PDB entry 4NXN | X-ray diffraction, 3.54 A resolution | chains A and C of the 21 polymer chains in the assembly

== Chain A ==
Molecule: 16S rRNA
Source organism: Thermus thermophilus
Sequence (1522 nucleotides; row label = number of the first residue in the row; note: 42 numbers in that range are skipped by the numbering (no residue carries them; nothing is unmodelled there); a row labelled like 190A-190L holds insertion residues (190A, then the next letters in order); numbering starts at 0):
     0 UUUGUUGGAG AGUUUGAUCC UGGCUCAGGG UGAACGCUGG CGGCGUGCCU AAGACAUGCA
    60 AGUCGUGCGG G
    73 CCGCGGGGUU UU
    88 ACUCCG
    95 UGGUC
   101 AGCGGCGGAC GGGUGAGUAA CGCGUGGGU
  129A G
   130 ACCUACCCGG AAGAGGGGGA CAACCCGGGG AAACUCGGGC UAAUCCCCCA UGUGGACCCG
   190 C
190A-190L CCCUUGGGGUGU
   191 GUCCAAAGGG CUUU
   216 GCCCGCUUCC GGAUGGGCCC GCGUCCCAUC AGCUAGUUGG UGGGGUAAUG GCCCACCAAG
   276 GCGACGACGG GUAGCCGGUC UGAGAGGAUG GCCGGCCACA GGGGCACUGA GACACGGGCC
   336 CCACUCCUAC GGGAGGCAGC AGUUAGGAAU CUUCCGCAAU GGGCGCAAGC CUGACGGAGC
   396 GACGCCGCUU GGAGGAAGAA GCCCUUCGGG GUGUAAACUC CUGAA
   442 CCCGGGACGA AACCCCCGAC GA
   474 GGGGACUGAC GGUACCGGG
   494 GUAAUAGCGC CGGCCAACUC CGUGCCAGCA GCCGCGGUAA UACGGAGGGC GCGAGCGUUA
   554 CCCGGAUUCA CUGGGCGUAA AGGGCGUGUA GGCGGCCUGG GGCGUCCCAU GUGAAAGACC
   614 ACGGCUCAAC CGUGGGGGAG CGUGGGAUAC GCUCAGGCUA GACGGUGGGA GAGGGUGGUG
   674 GAAUUCCCGG AGUAGCGGUG AAAUGCGCAG AUACCGGGAG GAACGCCGAU GGCGAAGGCA
   734 GCCACCUGGU CCACCCGUGA CGCUGAGGCG CGAAAGCGUG GGGAGCAAAC CGGAUUAGAU
   794 ACCCGGGUAG UCCACGCCCU AAACGAUGCG CGCUAGGUCU CUGGGUCU
   848 CCUGGGGGCC GAAGCUAACG CGUUAAGCGC GCCGCCUGGG GAGUACGGCC GCAAGGCUGA
   908 AACUCAAAGG AAUUGACGGG GGCCCGCACA AGCGGUGGAG CAUGUGGUUU AAUUCGAAGX
   968 AACGCGAAGA ACCUUACCAG GCCUUGACAU GCUAGG
 1003A G
  1004 AACCCGGGUG AAAGCCUGGG GUGCCCC
1030A-1030D GCGA
  1031 GGGGAGCCCU AGCACAGGUG CUGCAUGGCC GUCGUCAGCU CGUGCCGUGA GGUGUUGGGU
  1091 UAAGUCCCGC AACGAGCGCA ACCCCCGCCG UUAGUUGCCA GCGGUUCGGC CGGGCACUCU
  1151 AACGGGACUG CCCGCGAAA
  1171 GCGGGAGGAA GGAGGGGACG ACGUCUGGUC AGCAUGGCCC UUACGGCCUG GGCGACACAC
  1231 GUGCUACAAU GCCCACUACA AAGCGAUGCC ACCCGGCAAC GGGGAGCUAA UCGCAAAAAG
  1291 GUGGGCCCAG UUCGGAUUGG GGUCUGCAAC CCGACCCCAU GAAGCCGGAA UCGCUAGUAA
  1351 UCGCGGAUCA G
 1361A C
  1362 CAUGCCGCGG UGAAUACGUU CCCGGGCCUU GUACACACXG CCXGUXACGC CAUGGGAGCG
  1422 GGCUCUACCC GAAGUCGCCG GG
  1446 AGCCUACGGG
  1459 CAGGCGCCGA GGGUAGGGCC CGUGACUGGG GCGAAGUCGU AACAAGGUAG CUGUACCGGA
  1519 AGGUGCGGCU GGAUCCACUC CUUUCU
Disordered / not traced: 0-4, 1534-1538
Modified / non-standard residues: PSU (pseudouridine-5'-monophosphate) at position 516, M2G (N2-dimethylguanosine-5'-monophosphate) at position 966, 5MC (5-methylcytidine-5'-monophosphate) at position 967, 2MG (2N-methylguanosine-5'-monophosphate) at position 1207, 5MC (5-methylcytidine-5'-monophosphate) at position 1400, 4OC (4n,o2'-methylcytidine-5'-monophosphate) at position 1402, 5MC (5-methylcytidine-5'-monophosphate) at position 1404, 5MC (5-methylcytidine-5'-monophosphate) at position 1407, UR3 (3-methyluridine-5'-monophoshate) at position 1498, MA6 (6N-dimethyladenosine-5'-monophoshate) at position 1518, MA6 (6N-dimethyladenosine-5'-monophoshate) at position 1519, PSU (pseudouridine-5'-monophosphate) at position 1540, PSU (pseudouridine-5'-monophosphate) at position 1541
Metal / ion sites: Mg2+ site 1 near U5 (its only coordinating residue here); Mg2+ site 2: G11, G22; Mg2+ site 3 near G21 (its only coordinating residue here); Mg2+ site 4: C48, G115; Mg2+ site 5 near A53 (its only coordinating residue here); Mg2+ site 6: A59, U387; Mg2+ site 7: G61, U62; Mg2+ site 8: G97, U98; Mg2+ site 9 near G107 (its only coordinating residue here); Mg2+ site 10 near G117 (its only coordinating residue here); Mg2+ site 11: C121, G124, U125; Mg2+ site 12 near U129 (its only coordinating residue here); 101 more Mg2+ sites not listed
Ligand contacts: streptomycin (SRY): U12, U14, C526, G527, C912, A913, A914, A915, C1490, G1491

== Chain C ==
Name: ribosomal protein S3
Source organism: Thermus thermophilus
UniProtKB: P80372 (CRS3_THET8); residue numbers follow UniProt; this construct covers 1-239
Amino-acid sequence (239 residues; each row starts with the number of its first residue):
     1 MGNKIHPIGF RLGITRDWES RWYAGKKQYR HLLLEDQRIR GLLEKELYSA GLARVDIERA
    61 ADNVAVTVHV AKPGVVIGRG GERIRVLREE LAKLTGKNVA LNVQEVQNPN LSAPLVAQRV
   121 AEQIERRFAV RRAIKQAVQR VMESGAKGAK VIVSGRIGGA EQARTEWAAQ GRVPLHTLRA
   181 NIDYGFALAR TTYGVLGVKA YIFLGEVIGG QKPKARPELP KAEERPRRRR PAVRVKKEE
Disordered / not traced: 1, 208-239

== How chain A and chain C interact ==
Residue-residue contacts - 67 pairs, chain A then chain C:
  U420(A) with Arg127(C), phosphate contact
  U421(A) with Arg126(C), base contact; Arg127(C), salt bridge to the phosphate
  G530(A) with Glu161(C), phosphate contact
  A532(A) with Arg156(C), salt bridge to the phosphate; Gly158(C), base contact; Tyr193(C), base contact
  A1055(A) with Arg156(C), hydrogen bond to the sugar; Ala160(C), sugar contact; Glu161(C), phosphate contact; Tyr193(C), base contact; Gly194(C), base contact
  U1056(A) with Glu161(C), phosphate contact; Gln162(C), phosphate contact; Ala163(C), hydrogen bond to the phosphate; Val195(C), sugar contact
  G1057(A) with Ser154(C), phosphate contact; Gly155(C), hydrogen bond to the phosphate; Leu188(C), sugar contact; Val195(C), sugar contact; Gly197(C), sugar contact
  G1058(A) with Ser154(C), phosphate contact; Phe186(C), sugar contact; Lys199(C), salt bridge to the phosphate
  C1059(A) with Lys199(C), salt bridge to the phosphate
  C1060(A) with Gly2(C), base contact; Asn3(C), phosphate contact; Ile5(C), phosphate contact
  G1061(A) with Gly2(C), hydrogen bond to the base
  U1062(A) with Gly2(C), base contact
  U1065(A) with His176(C), base contact
  G1106(A) with Gly171(C), sugar contact; Arg172(C), phosphate contact
  C1107(A) with Arg172(C), salt bridge to the phosphate; Val173(C), hydrogen bond to the phosphate; Pro174(C), phosphate contact
  G1108(A) with Pro174(C), phosphate contact; Leu175(C), hydrogen bond to the phosphate; His176(C), phosphate contact
  C1109(A) with His176(C), salt bridge to the phosphate
  A1111(A) with His176(C), hydrogen bond to the base; Thr177(C), base contact
  C1112(A) with His176(C), hydrogen bond to the base; Thr177(C), base contact; Leu178(C), hydrogen bond to the base; Arg179(C), hydrogen bond to the sugar
  C1189(A) with Phe10(C), sugar contact; His176(C), sugar contact
  G1190(A) with Asn3(C), phosphate contact; Lys4(C), hydrogen bond to the phosphate; Ile5(C), hydrogen bond to the phosphate; His176(C), sugar contact
  A1191(A) with Asn3(C), hydrogen bond to the phosphate; Lys4(C), salt bridge to the phosphate
  C1192(A) with Lys4(C), salt bridge to the phosphate; Lys150(C), salt bridge to the phosphate; Trp167(C), hydrogen bond to the phosphate
  G1193(A) with Asn3(C), base contact; Trp167(C), hydrogen bond to the phosphate
  U1196(A) with Gln162(C), base contact
  A1204(A) with Arg190(C), hydrogen bond to the phosphate
  U1205(A) with Arg190(C), salt bridge to the phosphate; Val195(C), sugar contact
  G1206(A) with Thr191(C), sugar contact; Thr192(C), hydrogen bond to the sugar; Gly194(C), sugar contact
  A1256(A) with Lys27(C), hydrogen bond to the sugar
Also at the interface, not in a pair above, chain A (30 interface residues in all): A1188
Also at the interface, not in a pair above, chain C (39 interface residues in all): Tyr184, Leu196

== Overview ==
30 residues of chain A and 39 residues of chain C are in contact, with 18 hydrogen bonds and 10 salt bridges.
Polar contacts include G1061(A)-Gly2(C), A1111(A)-His176(C) and C1112(A)-His176(C). Ligands of chain A:
streptomycin. G11(A) and G22(A) form the Mg2+ site 2.
Chain A is 16S rRNA and chain C is ribosomal protein S3, both from Thermus thermophilus; the structure,
Crystal Structure of the 30S ribosomal subunit from a GidB (RsmG) mutant of Thermus thermophilus (HB8) ...,
was determined by X-ray diffraction.
